PDB entry 1VRH | X-ray diffraction, 3.00 A resolution | chains 1 and 4 of the 4 polymer chains in the assembly

# Chain 1
Molecule: Rhinovirus 14
From: Human rhinovirus 14
Notes: engineered mutation(s): I(2 170)L
UniProt: P03303 (POLG_HRV14); residues 1-289 here correspond to UniProt positions 567-855 (UniProt number = residue number + 566)
Amino-acid sequence (289 residues; row label = number of the first residue in the row):
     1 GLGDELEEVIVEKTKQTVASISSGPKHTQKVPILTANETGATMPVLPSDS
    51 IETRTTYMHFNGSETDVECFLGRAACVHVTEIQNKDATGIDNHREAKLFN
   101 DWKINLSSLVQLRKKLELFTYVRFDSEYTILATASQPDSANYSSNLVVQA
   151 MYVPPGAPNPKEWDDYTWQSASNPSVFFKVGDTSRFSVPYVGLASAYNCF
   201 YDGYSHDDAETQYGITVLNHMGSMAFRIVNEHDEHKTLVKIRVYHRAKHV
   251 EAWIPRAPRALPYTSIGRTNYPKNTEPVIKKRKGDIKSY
Unresolved in the structure: 1-16
Residues lining bound ligands: sdz 880-061 (SD8; 2-[4-(2H-1,4-benzothiazine-3-yl)-piperazine-1-ly]-1,3-thiazole-4-carboxylic acid ethylester): Ile104, Asn105, Leu106, Ser107, Arg113, Leu116, Glu117, Phe124, Ser126, Tyr128, Tyr152, Phe186, Val188, Val191, Tyr197, Cys199, Met221, Met224

# Chain 4
Molecule: Rhinovirus 14
From: Human rhinovirus 14
Notes: engineered mutation(s): I(2 170)L
UniProt: P03303 (POLG_HRV14); residue numbers follow UniProt; this construct covers 1-68
Amino-acid sequence (68 residues; row label = number of the first residue in the row):
     1 GAQVSTQKSGSHENQNILTNGSNQTFTVINYYKDAASTSSAGQSLSMDPS
    51 KFTEPVKDLMLKGAPALN
Unresolved in the structure: 1-28

# Interface between chain 1 and chain 4
Residue-residue contacts (41):
  Lys30(1) - Gly63(4)
  Val31(1) - Gly63(4)
  Pro32(1) - Lys62(4)
  Pro32(1) - Gly63(4)
  Thr35(1) - Ala66(4)
  Ala36(1) - Ala66(4)
  Ala36(1) - Leu67(4)  hydrophobic
  Thr39(1) - Val56(4)
  Thr39(1) - Met60(4)
  Ala41(1) - Thr53(4)
  Ala41(1) - Val56(4)  hydrophobic
  Ala41(1) - Met60(4)  hydrophobic
  Thr42(1) - Thr53(4)  hydrogen bond (backbone-backbone)
  Met43(1) - Glu54(4)
  Met43(1) - Met60(4)  hydrophobic
  Pro44(1) - Glu54(4)
  Pro44(1) - Lys62(4)
  Asp49(1) - Lys62(4)  salt bridge
  Asn61(1) - Gln43(4)
  Gly62(1) - Gln43(4)
  Ser63(1) - Gln43(4)
  Asp66(1) - Gln43(4)
  Asp66(1) - Ser44(4)  hydrogen bond (side chain-backbone)
  Asp66(1) - Leu45(4)
  Glu68(1) - Ser40(4)  hydrogen bond
  Glu68(1) - Ala41(4)  hydrogen bond (side chain-backbone)
  Asp125(1) - Ala36(4)
  Ser187(1) - Ala36(4)  hydrogen bond (side chain-backbone)
  Ser187(1) - Ser37(4)
  Pro189(1) - Ala36(4)  hydrophobic
  Arg246(1) - Ser40(4)  hydrogen bond
  Ala247(1) - Ser40(4)
  Lys248(1) - Ala36(4)  hydrogen bond (side chain-backbone)
  Lys248(1) - Ser37(4)  hydrogen bond (side chain-backbone)
  Lys248(1) - Thr38(4)  hydrogen bond (side chain-backbone)
  Lys248(1) - Ser40(4)
  His249(1) - Ala35(4)
  His249(1) - Thr38(4)  hydrogen bond
  His249(1) - Ser39(4)  hydrogen bond (side chain-backbone)
  His249(1) - Ala41(4)
  Pro255(1) - Phe52(4)
Other interface residues (no listed pair), chain 1 (27 interface residues in all): Gly40, Leu46, Val188
Other interface residues (no listed pair), chain 4 (22 interface residues in all): Gly42, Met47, Pro55

# In short
Chain 1 and chain 4 form an interface of 27 and 22 residues respectively; the contacts include 11 hydrogen
bonds and 1 salt bridge. Polar pairs include Asp49(1)-Lys62(4), Asp66(1)-Ser44(4) and Glu68(1)-Ser40(4).
Ligands of chain 1: sdz 880-061.
Chain 1 is Rhinovirus 14 and chain 4 is Rhinovirus 14, both from Human rhinovirus 14; the structure, HRV14/sdz
880-061 complex, was determined by X-ray diffraction.
